6ZZS - chains A and D of the 4 polymer chains in the assembly; structure by X-ray diffraction, 1.85 A resolution.

Chain A (and D):
Protein: 3-hydroxybutyrate dehydrogenase
Source organism: Acinetobacter baumannii
Notes: chain D of this document is another copy of the same molecule, construct and numbering; everything in this record applies to it too
UniProt: A0A1E3M3N6 (A0A1E3M3N6_ACIBA); residues 1-261 here = UniProt positions 1-261
Sequence (261 residues; each row starts with the number of its first residue):
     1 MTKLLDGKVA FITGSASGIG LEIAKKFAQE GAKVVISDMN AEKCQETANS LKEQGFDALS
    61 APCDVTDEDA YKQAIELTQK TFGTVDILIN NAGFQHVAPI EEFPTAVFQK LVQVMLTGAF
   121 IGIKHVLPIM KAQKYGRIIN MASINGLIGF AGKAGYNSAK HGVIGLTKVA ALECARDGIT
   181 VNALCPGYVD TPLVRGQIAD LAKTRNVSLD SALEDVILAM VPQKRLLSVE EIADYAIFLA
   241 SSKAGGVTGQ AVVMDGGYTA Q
Unresolved in the structure: 1 (chain D: fully traced)
Ligand contacts:
  - NAD (nicotinamide-adenine-dinucleotide): Gly-14, Ala-16, Ser-17, Gly-18, Ile-19, Gly-20, Asp-38, Met-39, Cys-63, Asp-64, Val-65, Thr-66, Asn-91, Ala-92, Gly-93, Phe-94, Val-114, Met-115, Met-141, Ala-142, Ser-143, Tyr-156, Lys-160, Pro-186, Gly-187, Tyr-188, Val-189, Thr-191, Pro-192, Leu-193, Val-194
  - 3-oxidanylidenepentanoic acid (QT8): Gln-95, Ser-143, Asn-145, Lys-153, Tyr-156, Tyr-188, Leu-193, Val-194, Gln-197
Reported in the primary citation:
  - binding site for 3-oxidanylidenepentanoic acid: Asn-145
  - mutagenesis - N145A, N145H: unchanged stability

How chain A and chain D interact:
Pairs across the interface - 64 pairs, chain A then chain D:
  Lys-168(A) / Ala-260(D)
  Leu-172(A) / Pro-222(D)  hydrophobic
  Leu-172(A) / Ala-260(D)
  Leu-172(A) / Gln-261(D)
  Ala-175(A) / Pro-222(D)  hydrophobic
  Ala-175(A) / Gln-223(D)
  Arg-176(A) / Pro-222(D)
  Arg-176(A) / Lys-224(D)
  Pro-222(A) / Leu-172(D)  hydrophobic
  Pro-222(A) / Ala-175(D)
  Pro-222(A) / Arg-176(D)
  Gln-223(A) / Ala-175(D)
  Gln-223(A) / Gly-245(D)  hydrogen bond (side chain-backbone)
  Gln-223(A) / Gly-246(D)
  Gln-223(A) / Thr-248(D)
  Lys-224(A) / Arg-176(D)
  Arg-225(A) / Gly-245(D)  hydrogen bond (side chain-backbone)
  Arg-225(A) / Gly-246(D)
  Leu-227(A) / Gly-246(D)
  Glu-231(A) / Gly-246(D)  hydrogen bond (side chain-backbone)
  Asp-234(A) / Phe-238(D)
  Asp-234(A) / Lys-243(D)
  Tyr-235(A) / Tyr-235(D)  hydrogen bond
  Tyr-235(A) / Phe-238(D)  hydrophobic
  Tyr-235(A) / Val-247(D)  hydrophobic
  Tyr-235(A) / Val-252(D)
  Phe-238(A) / Asp-234(D)
  Phe-238(A) / Tyr-235(D)  hydrophobic
  Phe-238(A) / Phe-238(D)  hydrophobic
  Lys-243(A) / Asp-234(D)
  Gly-245(A) / Gln-223(D)  hydrogen bond (backbone-side chain)
  Gly-245(A) / Arg-225(D)
  Gly-246(A) / Gln-223(D)
  Gly-246(A) / Arg-225(D)
  Gly-246(A) / Leu-227(D)
  Gly-246(A) / Glu-231(D)  hydrogen bond (backbone-side chain)
  Gly-246(A) / Met-254(D)
  Gly-246(A) / Asp-255(D)  hydrogen bond (backbone-backbone)
  Gly-246(A) / Gly-256(D)  hydrogen bond (backbone-backbone)
  Val-247(A) / Tyr-235(D)  hydrophobic
  Val-247(A) / Val-253(D)
  Val-247(A) / Met-254(D)  hydrophobic
  Thr-248(A) / Asp-255(D)
  Thr-248(A) / Gly-256(D)
  Thr-248(A) / Gly-257(D)
  Gly-249(A) / Ala-260(D)
  Gln-250(A) / Val-253(D)
  Gln-250(A) / Asp-255(D)  hydrogen bond
  Gln-250(A) / Thr-259(D)  hydrogen bond
  Val-252(A) / Tyr-235(D)
  Val-253(A) / Val-247(D)
  Val-253(A) / Gln-250(D)
  Met-254(A) / Gly-246(D)
  Met-254(A) / Val-247(D)  hydrophobic
  Asp-255(A) / Gly-246(D)  hydrogen bond (backbone-backbone)
  Asp-255(A) / Thr-248(D)
  Gly-256(A) / Gly-246(D)  hydrogen bond (backbone-backbone)
  Gly-256(A) / Thr-248(D)
  Gly-257(A) / Thr-248(D)
  Thr-259(A) / Gln-250(D)  hydrogen bond
  Ala-260(A) / Lys-168(D)
  Ala-260(A) / Leu-172(D)
  Ala-260(A) / Gly-249(D)
  Gln-261(A) / Leu-172(D)
Other interface residues (no listed pair), chain A (33 interface residues in all): Thr-2, Leu-4, Thr-180, Leu-239
Other interface residues (no listed pair), chain D (32 interface residues in all): Thr-2, Thr-180, Leu-239

Overview:
Chain A and chain D form an interface of 33 and 32 residues respectively; the contacts include 13 hydrogen
bonds. Among the polar pairs are Gln-223(A)/Gly-245(D), Arg-225(A)/Gly-245(D) and Glu-231(A)/Gly-246(D). Bound
to chain A: NAD and 3-oxidanylidenepentanoic acid. From the paper: a binding site for 3-oxidanylidenepentanoic
acid at Asn-145(A); N145A and N145H of chain A leave stability unchanged.
Both chains are 3-hydroxybutyrate dehydrogenase (Acinetobacter baumannii). Entry 6ZZS (Crystal structure of
(R)-3-hydroxybutyrate dehydrogenase from Acinetobacter baumannii complexed with NAD+ and 3-oxovalerate) was
determined by X-ray diffraction (same publication as 6ZZP and 6ZZQ).
